8Z1V - chains A and B of the 4 polymer chains in the assembly; structure by electron microscopy, 3.16 A resolution.

[Chain A]
Molecule: Dipeptide transport system permease protein DppB
Organism: Escherichia coli K-12
Reference sequence: P0AEF8 (DPPB_ECOLI); residues 1-339 here = UniProt positions 1-339
Amino-acid sequence (339 residues; each row starts with the number of its first residue):
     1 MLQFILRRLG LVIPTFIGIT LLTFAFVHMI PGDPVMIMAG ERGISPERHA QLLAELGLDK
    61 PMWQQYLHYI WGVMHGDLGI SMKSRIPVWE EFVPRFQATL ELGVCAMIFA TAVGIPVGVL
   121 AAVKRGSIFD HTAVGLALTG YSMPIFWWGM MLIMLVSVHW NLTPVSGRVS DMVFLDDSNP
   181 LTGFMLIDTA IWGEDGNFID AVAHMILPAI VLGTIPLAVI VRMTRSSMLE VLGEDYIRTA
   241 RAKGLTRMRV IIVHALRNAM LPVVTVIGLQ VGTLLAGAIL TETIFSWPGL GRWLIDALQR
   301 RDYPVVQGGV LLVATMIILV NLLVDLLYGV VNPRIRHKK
Not modelled in the structure: 1, 33-61, 337-339

[Chain B]
Molecule: Dipeptide transport system permease protein DppC
Organism: Escherichia coli K-12
Reference sequence: P0AEG1 (DPPC_ECOLI); residue numbers follow UniProt; this construct covers 1-300
Amino-acid sequence (300 residues; row label = number of the first residue in the row):
     1 MSQVTENKVI SAPVPMTPLQ EFWHYFKRNK GAVVGLVYVV IVLFIAIFAN WIAPYNPAEQ
    61 FRDALLAPPA WQEGGSMAHL LGTDDVGRDV LSRLMYGARL SLLVGCLVVV LSLIMGVILG
   121 LIAGYFGGLV DNIIMRVVDI MLALPSLLLA LVLVAIFGPS IGNAALALTF VALPHYVRLT
   181 RAAVLVEVNR DYVTASRVAG AGAMRQMFIN IFPNCLAPLI VQASLGFSNA ILDMAALGFL
   241 GMGAQPPTPE WGTMLSDVLQ FAQSAWWVVT FPGLAILLTV LAFNLMGDGL RDALDPKLKQ
Not modelled in the structure: 1-15, 296-300

[Interface between chain A and chain B]
Contacting residue pairs (52; chain A residue first):
  Thr-15(A) / Asp-139(B)
  Thr-15(A) / Ile-140(B)
  Gly-18(A) / Ile-140(B)
  Phe-26(A) / Ile-156(B)  hydrophobic
  Leu-138(A) / Leu-281(B)
  Leu-138(A) / Asn-284(B)
  Leu-138(A) / Leu-285(B)  hydrophobic
  Tyr-141(A) / Leu-225(B)
  Ser-142(A) / Leu-277(B)
  Ser-142(A) / Val-280(B)
  Ser-142(A) / Leu-281(B)
  Ser-142(A) / Asn-284(B)
  Met-143(A) / Leu-277(B)  hydrophobic
  Pro-144(A) / Leu-232(B)  hydrophobic
  Pro-144(A) / Ile-276(B)  hydrophobic
  Phe-146(A) / Ala-235(B)
  Phe-146(A) / Ala-236(B)
  Phe-146(A) / Phe-239(B)  hydrophobic
  Phe-146(A) / Leu-255(B)  hydrophobic
  Trp-147(A) / Leu-255(B)
  Trp-147(A) / Val-269(B)  hydrogen bond (side chain-backbone)
  Trp-147(A) / Thr-270(B)  hydrogen bond (side chain-backbone)
  Trp-147(A) / Gly-273(B)
  Trp-147(A) / Leu-274(B)
  Met-150(A) / Phe-239(B)  hydrophobic
  Met-150(A) / Leu-255(B)
  Met-150(A) / Val-269(B)  hydrophobic
  Met-151(A) / Thr-270(B)
  Met-154(A) / Ala-262(B)
  Met-154(A) / Val-269(B)  hydrophobic
  Val-158(A) / Gln-263(B)
  Arg-222(A) / Arg-291(B)
  Gly-272(A) / Pro-145(B)
  Ile-279(A) / Leu-240(B)  hydrophobic
  Leu-280(A) / Leu-147(B)  hydrophobic
  Leu-280(A) / Ala-236(B)  hydrophobic
  Leu-280(A) / Phe-239(B)
  Leu-280(A) / Leu-240(B)  hydrophobic
  Thr-283(A) / Phe-239(B)
  Ile-284(A) / Leu-259(B)
  Ile-295(A) / Leu-151(B)  hydrophobic
  Leu-298(A) / Ala-155(B)  hydrophobic
  Gln-299(A) / Leu-240(B)
  Arg-301(A) / Ala-155(B)
  Arg-301(A) / Pro-159(B)
  Tyr-303(A) / Ala-155(B)  hydrogen bond (side chain-backbone)
  Tyr-303(A) / Ile-156(B)
  Val-306(A) / Val-152(B)  hydrophobic
  Val-310(A) / Leu-144(B)
  Val-313(A) / Leu-148(B)  hydrophobic
  Ile-317(A) / Ala-143(B)
  Ile-317(A) / Pro-145(B)
Also at the interface, not in a pair above, chain A (40 interface residues in all): Pro-14, Ile-19, Leu-22, Ile-30, Thr-139, Ile-153, His-159, Leu-275, Ala-276, Leu-294, Ala-314
Also at the interface, not in a pair above, chain B (36 interface residues in all): Arg-136, Val-258, Trp-266
The authors on this interface:
  - interface residues, chain A: Leu-280(A), Ile-284(A)
  - interface residues, chain B: Leu-147(B), Phe-239(B), Leu-240(B), Leu-259(B)

[Summary]
40 residues of chain A face 36 of chain B across their interface; the contacts include 3 hydrogen bonds. Polar
contacts include Trp-147(A)/Val-269(B), Trp-147(A)/Thr-270(B) and Tyr-303(A)/Ala-155(B). The paper reports
interface residues Leu-280(A), Ile-284(A) and Leu-147(B) among others.
Here chain A is Dipeptide transport system permease protein DppB and chain B is Dipeptide transport system
permease protein DppC, both from Escherichia coli K-12. Entry 8Z1V (Cryo-EM structure of Escherichia coli
DppBCDF in the resting state) was determined by electron microscopy, deposited together with 8Z1W, 8Z1X and
8Z1Y.
